PDB entry 5MF4 | X-ray diffraction, 2.30 A resolution | chains B and E of the 6 polymer chains in the assembly

# Chain B
Molecule: Tubulin beta-2B chain
Source organism: Bos taurus
UniProtKB: Q6B856 (TBB2B_BOVIN); the author numbering skips numbers that UniProt does not, so the offset changes along the chain: 1-42 = UniProt 1-42; 45-360 = UniProt 43-358; 369-455 = UniProt 359-445
Chain sequence (445 residues; row label = number of the first residue in the row; note: 10 numbers in that range are skipped by the numbering (no residue carries them; nothing is unmodelled there)):
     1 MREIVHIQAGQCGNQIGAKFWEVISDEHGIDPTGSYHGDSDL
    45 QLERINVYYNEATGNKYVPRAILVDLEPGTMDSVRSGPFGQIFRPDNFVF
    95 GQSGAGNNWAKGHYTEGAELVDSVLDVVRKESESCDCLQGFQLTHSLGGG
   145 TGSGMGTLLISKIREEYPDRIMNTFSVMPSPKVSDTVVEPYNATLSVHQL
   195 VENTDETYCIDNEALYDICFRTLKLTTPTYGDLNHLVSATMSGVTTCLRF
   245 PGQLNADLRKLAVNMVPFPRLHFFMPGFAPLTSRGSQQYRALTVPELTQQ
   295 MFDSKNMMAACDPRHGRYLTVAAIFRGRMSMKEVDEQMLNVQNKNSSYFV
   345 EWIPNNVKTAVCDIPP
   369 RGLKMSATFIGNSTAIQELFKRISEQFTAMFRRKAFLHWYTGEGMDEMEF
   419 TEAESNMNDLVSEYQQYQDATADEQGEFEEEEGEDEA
Not modelled in the structure: 1, 247-249, 442-455
Metal / ion sites: Mg2+: Gln11 (together with GDP)
Residues lining bound ligands:
  - 7LZ ((3Z,5E,7R,8S,10S,11Z,13S,14R,15S,17S,20R,21S,22S)-22-[(2S,3Z)-hexa-3,5-dien-2-yl]-7,13,15,17,21-pentamethyl-8,10,14,20-tetrakis(oxidanyl)-1-oxacyclodocosa-3,5,11-trien-2-one): Cys213, Leu217, Leu219, Asp226, His229, Leu230, Ala233, Phe272, Pro274, Leu275, Thr276, Ser277, Arg278, Gln282, Arg369, Gly370, Leu371
  - GDP (guanosine-5'-diphosphate): Gly10, Gln11, Cys12, Gln15, Ile16, Asn101, Ser140, Gly142, Gly143, Gly144, Thr145, Gly146, Ser147, Val171, Pro173, Val177, Asp179, Glu183, Asn206, Leu209, Tyr224, Leu227, Asn228
UniProt features mapped onto this chain:
  - motif: Met1 to Ile4 (MREI motif)
  - binding site (GTP): Gln11, Glu71, Ser140, Gly144, Thr145, Gly146, Asn206, Asn228
  - binding site (Mg(2+)): Glu71
  - modified residue: Ser40 (Phosphoserine), Thr57 (Phosphothreonine), Lys60 (N6-acetyllysine), Ser174 (Phosphoserine), Thr287 (Phosphothreonine), Thr292 (Phosphothreonine), Arg320 (Omega-N-methylarginine), Glu448 (5-glutamyl polyglutamate)
  - cross-link (Glycyl lysine isopeptide (Lys-Gly)): Lys60 (interchain with G-Cter in ubiquitin), Lys326 (interchain with G-Cter in ubiquitin)
From the paper describing this entry:
  - binding site for 7LZ: Leu217, Asp226, His229, Leu230, Ala233, Phe272, Pro274, Leu275, Thr276, Arg278, Gly370, Leu371
  - mutagenesis - F272V: unchanged binding to 7LZ
  - mutagenesis - T276I: unchanged growth in response to 7LZ
  - mutagenesis - F272V: unchanged binding to dictyostatin

# Chain E
Molecule: Stathmin-4
Source organism: Rattus norvegicus
UniProtKB: P63043 (STMN4_RAT), isoform P63043-3; residues 3-145 here correspond to UniProt positions 74-216 (UniProt number = residue number + 71)
Chain sequence (143 residues; numbered 3 to 145; the number before each row is that of its first residue):
     3 MADMEVIELNKCTSGQSFEVILKPPSFDGVPEFNASLPRRRDPSLEEIQK
    53 KLEAAEERRKYQEAELLKHLAEKREHEREVIQKAIEENNNFIKMAKEKLA
   103 QKMESNKENREAHLAAMLERLQEKDKHAEEVRKNKELKEEASR
Not modelled in the structure: 3-5, 29-43, 143-145
Sequence notes: cloning artifact (3-4)
UniProt features mapped onto this chain:
  - modified residue: Ser19 (Phosphoserine)

# Interface between chain B and chain E
Pairs across the interface - 23 pairs, chain B then chain E:
  Tyr108(B) - His78(E)  hydrogen bond
  Tyr108(B) - Glu79(E)
  Tyr108(B) - Val82(E)  hydrophobic
  Tyr108(B) - Ile83(E)
  Leu152(B) - Glu79(E)
  Ser155(B) - Leu72(E)
  Ser155(B) - Arg76(E)  hydrogen bond
  Lys156(B) - Arg76(E)
  Lys156(B) - Glu79(E)  salt bridge
  Arg158(B) - Leu68(E)
  Glu159(B) - Leu69(E)
  Glu159(B) - Leu72(E)
  Glu159(B) - Arg76(E)  salt bridge
  Thr409(B) - Glu89(E)
  Gly410(B) - Glu89(E)
  Glu411(B) - Val82(E)
  Glu411(B) - Ala86(E)
  Gly412(B) - Val82(E)
  Gly412(B) - Lys85(E)
  Gly412(B) - Ala86(E)
  Gly412(B) - Glu89(E)
  Met413(B) - Val82(E)
  Glu417(B) - His78(E)  salt bridge
Also at the interface, not in a pair above, chain B (15 interface residues in all): His107, Thr109, Pro162
Also at the interface, not in a pair above, chain E (12 interface residues in all): Glu65

# In short
Chain B and chain E form an interface of 15 and 12 residues respectively, with 2 hydrogen bonds and 3 salt
bridges. Polar pairs include Lys156(B)-Glu79(E), Glu159(B)-Arg76(E) and Glu417(B)-His78(E). From the paper: a
binding site for 7LZ at Leu217(B), Asp226(B) and His229(B) among others; F272V of chain B leaves binding to
7LZ unchanged.
Chain B is Tubulin beta-2B chain (Bos taurus) and chain E is Stathmin-4 (Rattus norvegicus); the structure,
Tubulin-Dictyostatin complex, was determined by X-ray diffraction.
